8WIC - chains 5 and A of the 29 polymer chains in the assembly; structure by electron microscopy, 3.50 A resolution.

# Chain 5
Name: 50S ribosomal protein L32
Source organism: Mycolicibacterium smegmatis MC2 155
UniProtKB: A0R3I9 (RL32_MYCS2); numbering as in UniProt (aligned over 1-57)
Chain sequence (57 residues; each row starts with the number of its first residue):
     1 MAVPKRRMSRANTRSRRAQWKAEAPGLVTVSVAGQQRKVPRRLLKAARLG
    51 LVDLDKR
Not modelled in the structure: 1, 56-57

# Chain A
Molecule: 23S rRNA
Source organism: Mycolicibacterium smegmatis MC2 155
Sequence (3119 nucleotides; each row starts with the number of its first residue):
     2 AAGUGUUUAAGGGCGCAUGGUGGAUGCCUUGGCACUGGGAGCCGAUGAAG
    52 GACGUAGGAGGCUGCGAUAAGCCUCGGGGAGCUGUCAACCGAGCGUUGAU
   102 CCGAGGAUGUCCGAAUGGGGAAACCCGGCACGAGUGAUGUCGUGUCACCA
   152 GGCGCUGAAUAUAUAGGCGUCUGGGGGGAACGCGGGGAAGUGAAACAUCU
   202 CAGUACCCGUAGGAAGAGAAAACAAAAUGUGAUUCCGUGAGUAGUGGCGA
   252 GCGAAAGCGGAGGAUGGCUAAACCGUAUGCAUGUGAUACCGGGUAGGGGU
   302 UGUGUGUGCGGGGUUGUGGGACCUAUCUUUCCGGCUCUACCUGGCUGGAG
   352 GGCAGUGAGAAAAUGUUGUGGUUAGCGGAAAUGGCUUGGGAUGGCCUGCC
   402 GUAGACGGUGAGAGCCCGGUACGUGAAAACCCGACGUCUGUCUUGAUGGU
   452 GUUCCCGAGUAGCAGCGGGCCCGUGGAAUCUGCUGUGAAUCUGCCGGGAC
   502 CACCCGGUAAGCCUGAAUACUUCCCAGUGACCGAUAGCGGAUUAGUACCG
   552 UGAGGGAAUGGUGAAAAGUACCCCGGGAGGGGAGUGAAAGAGUACCUGAA
   602 ACCGUGCGCUUACAAUCCGUCAGAGCCCUCGACGUGUCGUGGGGUGAUGG
   652 CGUGCCUUUUGAAGAAUGAGCCUGCGAGUCAGGGACAUGUCGCGAGGUUA
   702 ACCCGGGUGGGGUAGCCGCAGCGAAAGCGAGUCUGAAUAGGGCGUAUCCA
   752 CACAAGAGUGUGUGGUGUAGUGGUGUGUUCUGGACCCGAAGCGGAGUGAU
   802 CUACCCAUGGCCAGGGUGAAGCGCGGGUAAGACCGCGUGGAGGCCCGAAC
   852 CCACUUAGGUUGAAGACUGAGGGGAUGAGCUGUGGGUAGGGGUGAAAGGC
   902 CAAUCAAACUCCGUGAUAGCUGGUUCUCCCCGAAAUGCAUUUAGGUGCAG
   952 CGUCGCAUGUUUCUUGCCGGAGGUAGAGCUACUGGAUGGCCGAUGGGCCC
  1002 CACAGGGUUACUGACGUCAGCCAAACUCCGAAUGCCGGUAAGUCCAAGAG
  1052 UGCGGCAGUGAGACGGCGGGGGAUAAGCUCCGUGCGUCGAGAGGGAAACA
  1102 GCCCAGAUCGCCGGCUAAGGCCCCUAAGCGUGUGCUAAGUGGAAAAGGAU
  1152 GUGCAGUCGCGAAGACAACCAGGAGGUUGGCUUAGAAGCAGCCACCCUUG
  1202 AAAGAGUGCGUAAUAGCUCACUGGUCAAGUGAUUGUGCGCCGAUAAUGUA
  1252 GCGGGGCUCAAGCACACCGCCGAAGCCGCGGCAGCCAACGUGUUGGCUGG
  1302 GUAGGGGAGCGUCCUGCAUCCGGUGAAGCCGCCGAGUGAUCGAGUGGUGG
  1352 AGGGUGUGGGAGUGAGAAUGCAGGCAUGAGUAGCGAUUAGGCAAGUGAGA
  1402 ACCUUGCCCGCCGAAAGACCAAGGGUUCCUGGGCCAGGCCAGUCCGCCCA
  1452 GGGUGAGUCGGGACCUAAGGCGAGGCCGACAGGCGUAGUCGAUGGACAAC
  1502 GGGUUGAUAUUCCCGUACCCGUGUAUGUGCGUCCAUGAUGAAUCAGCGGU
  1552 ACUAACCAUCCAAAACCACCGUGACCGCACCUUUCGGGGUGUGGCGUUGG
  1602 UGGGGCUGCAUGGGACCUUCGUUGGUAGUAGUCAAGCGAUGGGGUGACGC
  1652 AGGAAGGUAGCCGUACCGGUCAGUGGUAAUACCGGGGUAAGCCUGUAGGG
  1702 AGUCAGAUAGGUAAAUCCGUCUGGCAUAUAUCCUGAGAGGUGAUGCAUAG
  1752 CCGAGUGAGGCGAAUUCGGUGAUCCUAUGCUGCCGAGAAAAGCCUCUAGC
  1802 GAGGACAUACACGGCCCGUACCCCAAACCAACACAGGUGGUCAGGUAGAG
  1852 AAUACUAAGGCGUACGAGUGAACUAUGGUUAAGGAACUCGGCAAAAUGCC
  1902 CCCGUAACUUCGGGAGAAGGGGGACCCACAUGGCGUGUAAGCCUUUACGG
  1952 CCCAAGCGUGAGUGGGUGGCACAAACCAGUGAGAAGCGACUGUUUACUAA
  2002 AAACACAGGUCCGUGCGAAGUCGCAAGACGAUGUAUACGGACUGACGCCU
  2052 GCCCGGUGCUGGAAGGUUAAGAGGACCCGUUAACUCCCUUUGGGGGUGAA
  2102 GCGGAGAAUUUAAGCCCCAGUAAACGGCGGUGGUAACUAUAACCAUCCUA
  2152 AGGUAGCGAAAUUCCUUGUCGGGUAAGUUCCGACCUGCACGAAUGGCGUA
  2202 ACGACUUCUCAACUGUCUCAACCAUAGACUCGGCGAAAUUGCACUACGAG
  2252 UAAAGAUGCUCGUUACGCGCGGCAGGACGAAAAGACCCCGGGACCUUCAC
  2302 UACAACUUGGUAUUGGUGCUCGAUACGGUUUGUGUAGGAUAGGUGGGAGA
  2352 CUGUGAAGCUCACACGCCAGUGUGGGUGGAGUCGUUGUUGAAAUACCACU
  2402 CUGAUCGUAUUGGGCCUCUAACCUCGGACCGUAUAUCCGGUUCAGGGACA
  2452 GUGCCUGGUGGGUAGUUUAACUGGGGCGGUUGCCUCCUAAAAUGUAACGG
  2502 AGGCGCCCAAAGGUUCCCUCAACCUGGACGGCAAUCAGGUGUUGAGUGUA
  2552 AGUGCACAAGGGAGCUUGACUGCGAGACGGACAUGUCGAGCAGGGACGAA
  2602 AGUCGGGACUAGUGAUCCGGCACCUCUGAGUGGAAGGGGUGUCGCUCAAC
  2652 GGAUAAAAGGUACCCCGGGGAUAACAGGCUGAUCUUCCCCAAGAGUCCAU
  2702 AUCGACGGGAUGGUUUGGCACCUCGAUGUCGGCUCGUCGCAUCCUGGGGC
  2752 UGGAGCAGGUCCCAAGGGUUGGGCUGUUCGCCCAUUAAAGCGGCACGCGA
  2802 GCUGGGUUUAGAACGUCGUGAGACAGUUCGGUCUCUAUCCGCCGCGCGCG
  2852 UCAGAAGCUUGAGGAAACCUGUCCCUAGUACGAGAGGACCGGGACGGACG
  2902 AACCUCUGGUAUACCAGUUGUCCCACCAGGGGCACGGCUGGAUAGCCACG
  2952 UUCGGACAGGAUAACCGCUGAAAGCAUCUAAGCGGGAAACCUCUUCCAAG
  3002 ACCAGGCUUCUCACCCUCUAGGAGGGAUAAGGCCCCCCGCAGACCACGGG
  3052 AUUGAUAGACCAGACCUGGAAGCCUAGUAAUAGGUGCAGGGAACUGGCAC
  3102 UAACCGGCCGAAAACUUAC
Not modelled in the structure: 1171-1220, 1562-1605, 2697-2699

# Interface between chain 5 and chain A
Residue-residue contacts (79; chain 5 residue first):
  Ala2(5) - A2239(A)  base contact
  Ala2(5) - G2280(A)  base contact
  Ala2(5) - A2801(A)  base contact
  Ala2(5) - A2838(A)  sugar contact
  Ala2(5) - U2839(A)  base contact
  Val3(5) - A2239(A)  base contact
  Val3(5) - U2240(A)  sugar contact
  Val3(5) - A2281(A)  sugar contact
  Val3(5) - U2839(A)  hydrogen bond to the base
  Pro4(5) - G1379(A)  sugar contact
  Pro4(5) - A2239(A)  base contact
  Pro4(5) - U2240(A)  hydrogen bond to the sugar
  Pro4(5) - U2839(A)  base contact
  Lys5(5) - U2240(A)  sugar contact
  Lys5(5) - U2241(A)  sugar contact
  Lys5(5) - A2278(A)  base contact
  Lys5(5) - C2279(A)  salt bridge to the phosphate
  Lys5(5) - G2280(A)  sugar contact
  Lys5(5) - A2281(A)  salt bridge to the phosphate
  Lys5(5) - U2839(A)  hydrogen bond to the base
  Arg6(5) - U2241(A)  sugar contact
  Arg6(5) - C2243(A)  base contact
  Arg6(5) - A2244(A)  base contact
  Arg6(5) - U2246(A)  base contact
  Arg7(5) - G671(A)  hydrogen bond to the sugar
  Arg7(5) - C672(A)  sugar contact
  Arg7(5) - A1377(A)  hydrogen bond to the base
  Arg7(5) - U1378(A)  sugar contact
  Arg7(5) - U2241(A)  hydrogen bond to the sugar
  Arg7(5) - C2243(A)  salt bridge to the phosphate
  Met8(5) - U1378(A)  hydrogen bond to the sugar
  Met8(5) - G1379(A)  sugar contact
  Met8(5) - U2839(A)  phosphate contact
  Ser9(5) - A2244(A)  phosphate contact
  Ser9(5) - C2245(A)  hydrogen bond to the phosphate
  Arg10(5) - C604(A)  salt bridge to the phosphate
  Ala11(5) - G13(A)  sugar contact
  Ala11(5) - G14(A)  phosphate contact
  Ala11(5) - C2245(A)  phosphate contact
  Asn12(5) - A2244(A)  sugar contact
  Asn12(5) - C2245(A)  sugar contact
  Asn12(5) - U2246(A)  phosphate contact
  Asn12(5) - G2270(A)  phosphate contact
  Thr13(5) - U1378(A)  hydrogen bond to the phosphate
  Thr13(5) - G1379(A)  hydrogen bond to the phosphate
  Arg14(5) - G13(A)  phosphate contact
  Arg14(5) - C604(A)  salt bridge to the phosphate
  Arg14(5) - G605(A)  salt bridge to the phosphate
  Ser15(5) - G12(A)  sugar contact
  Ser15(5) - G13(A)  sugar contact
  Ser15(5) - C2269(A)  hydrogen bond to the phosphate
  Ser15(5) - G2270(A)  hydrogen bond to the phosphate
  Arg16(5) - G1379(A)  salt bridge to the phosphate
  Arg16(5) - A1380(A)  sugar contact
  Arg16(5) - G1381(A)  salt bridge to the phosphate
  Arg16(5) - G2270(A)  phosphate contact
  Arg17(5) - U1378(A)  salt bridge to the phosphate
  Arg17(5) - G1379(A)  salt bridge to the phosphate
  Arg17(5) - A1380(A)  sugar contact
  Arg17(5) - G1381(A)  salt bridge to the phosphate
  Ala18(5) - G12(A)  sugar contact
  Gln19(5) - C2269(A)  hydrogen bond to the sugar
  Gln19(5) - G2270(A)  sugar contact
  Trp20(5) - G1381(A)  sugar contact
  Lys21(5) - A11(A)  phosphate contact
  Lys21(5) - G12(A)  salt bridge to the phosphate
  Leu27(5) - G3108(A)  sugar contact
  Val28(5) - G3107(A)  phosphate contact
  Val28(5) - G3108(A)  sugar contact
  Thr29(5) - G3108(A)  hydrogen bond to the phosphate
  Arg41(5) - C3036(A)  hydrogen bond to the base
  Arg41(5) - C3105(A)  hydrogen bond to the base
  Arg41(5) - G3107(A)  salt bridge to the phosphate
  Arg42(5) - C3036(A)  hydrogen bond to the sugar
  Arg42(5) - C3037(A)  phosphate contact
  Lys45(5) - A3103(A)  salt bridge to the phosphate
  Lys45(5) - A3104(A)  phosphate contact
  Arg48(5) - C3105(A)  sugar contact
  Arg48(5) - C3106(A)  base contact
Interface residues without a listed pair, chain 5 (28 interface residues in all): Leu44
Interface residues without a listed pair, chain A (43 interface residues in all): C603, U2258, C2271, C2836, U2837, C2840

# Overview
The interface between chain 5 and chain A involves 28 residues on one side and 43 on the other, with 17
hydrogen bonds and 14 salt bridges. Polar pairs include Val3(5)-U2839(A), Lys5(5)-U2839(A) and
Arg7(5)-A1377(A).
Here chain 5 is 50S ribosomal protein L32 and chain A is 23S rRNA, both from Mycolicibacterium smegmatis MC2
155. Entry 8WIC (Cryo- EM structure of Mycobacterium smegmatis 50S ribosomal subunit (body 1) of 70S ribosome,
E- tRNA ...) was determined by electron microscopy, deposited together with 8WHX, 8WHY, 8WI7, 8WI8, 8WI9,
8WIB, 8WID and 8WIF.
